Entry 1UZD (X-ray diffraction, 2.40 A resolution); this record covers chains B and O of the 16 polymer chains in the assembly.

[Chain B (and O)]
Molecule: Ribulose bisphosphate carboxylase large chain
Source organism: Chlamydomonas reinhardtii
Notes: EC 4.1.1.39; chain O of this document is another copy of the same molecule, construct and numbering; everything in this record applies to it too
UniProt: A0A218N8A3 (A0A218N8A3_CHLRE); residues 1-475 here = UniProt positions 1-475
Sequence (475 residues; numbered 1 to 475; the number before each row is that of its first residue):
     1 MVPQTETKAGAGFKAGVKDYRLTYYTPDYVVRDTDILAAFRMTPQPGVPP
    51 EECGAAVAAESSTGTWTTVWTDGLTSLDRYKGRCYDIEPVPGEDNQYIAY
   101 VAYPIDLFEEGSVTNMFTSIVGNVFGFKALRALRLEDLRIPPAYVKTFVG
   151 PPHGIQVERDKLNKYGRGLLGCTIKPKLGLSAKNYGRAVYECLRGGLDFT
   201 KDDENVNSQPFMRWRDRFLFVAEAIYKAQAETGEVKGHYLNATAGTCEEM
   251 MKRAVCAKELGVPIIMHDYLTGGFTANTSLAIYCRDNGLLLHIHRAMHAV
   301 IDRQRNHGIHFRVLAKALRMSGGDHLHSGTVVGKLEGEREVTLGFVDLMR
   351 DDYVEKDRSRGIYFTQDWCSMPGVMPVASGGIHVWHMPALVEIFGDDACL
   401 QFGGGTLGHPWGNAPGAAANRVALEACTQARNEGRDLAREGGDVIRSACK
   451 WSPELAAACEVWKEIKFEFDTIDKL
Not modelled in the structure: 1-8 (chain O: 1-6)
Modified residues: Pro104, Pro151 (4-hydroxyproline; HYP); Lys201 (lysine nz-carboxylic acid; KCX); Cys256, Cys369 (S-methylcysteine; SMC)
Cystine bridges: Cys449-Cys459
Metal / ion sites: Mg2+: Lys201, Asp203, Glu204 (together with 2-carboxyarabinitol-1,5-diphosphate)
Residues lining bound ligands:
  - 2-carboxyarabinitol-1,5-diphosphate (CAP): Glu60, Thr65, Trp66, Asn123
  - 2-carboxyarabinitol-1,5-diphosphate: Thr173, Lys175, Lys177, Lys201, Asp203, Glu204, His294, Arg295, His298, His327, Gly329, Lys334, Leu335, Ser379, Gly380, Gly381, Gln401, Phe402, Gly403, Gly404

[Interface between chain B and chain O]
Residue-residue contacts (16):
  Asp33(B) with Asp33(O)
  Thr34(B) with Cys369(O)
  Arg79(B) with Ser370(O), hydrogen bond
  Ile105(B) with Cys369(O)
  Asp106(B) with Ser370(O), hydrogen bond
  Glu110(B) with Lys146(O), salt bridge
  Ala143(B) with Ala143(O), hydrophobic; Lys146(O)
  Lys146(B) with Glu110(O), salt bridge; Ala143(O); Thr147(O)
  Thr147(B) with Lys146(O)
  Cys369(B) with Thr34(O); Ile105(O)
  Ser370(B) with Arg79(O), hydrogen bond; Asp106(O), hydrogen bond
Interface residues without a listed pair, chain B (13 interface residues in all): Pro142, Asp352
Interface residues without a listed pair, chain O (13 interface residues in all): Pro142, Asp352

[In short]
The chain B/chain O interface involves 13 residues from each chain, with 4 hydrogen bonds and 2 salt bridges.
Polar pairs include Glu110(B)-Lys146(O), Arg79(B)-Ser370(O) and Asp106(B)-Ser370(O). Bound to chain B:
2-carboxyarabinitol-1,5-diphosphate. The Mg2+ site is built by Lys201(B), Asp203(B) and Glu204(B).
Chain B and chain O are both Ribulose bisphosphate carboxylase large chain (Chlamydomonas reinhardtii); the
structure, Chlamydomonas,Spinach Chimeric Rubisco, was determined by X-ray diffraction together with 1UZH from
the same study.
